PDB entry 3F8R | X-ray diffraction, 1.95 A resolution | chains A and B

[Chain A (and B)]
Name: Thioredoxin reductase (TrxB-3)
Source organism: Sulfolobus solfataricus
Notes: EC 1.6.4.5; chain B of this document is another copy of the same molecule, construct and numbering; everything in this record applies to it too
Reference sequence: Q97W27 (Q97W27_SULSO); residues 1-323 here = UniProt positions 1-323
Amino-acid sequence (323 residues; row label = number of the first residue in the row):
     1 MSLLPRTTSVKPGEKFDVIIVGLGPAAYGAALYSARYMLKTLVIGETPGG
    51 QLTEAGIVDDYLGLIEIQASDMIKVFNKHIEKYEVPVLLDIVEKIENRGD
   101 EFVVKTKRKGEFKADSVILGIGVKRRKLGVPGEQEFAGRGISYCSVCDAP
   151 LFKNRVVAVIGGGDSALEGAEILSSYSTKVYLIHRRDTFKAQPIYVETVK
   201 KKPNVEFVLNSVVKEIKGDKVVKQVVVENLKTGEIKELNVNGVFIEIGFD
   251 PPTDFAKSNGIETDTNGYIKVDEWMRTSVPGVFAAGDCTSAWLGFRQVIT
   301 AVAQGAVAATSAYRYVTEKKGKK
Disordered / not traced: 1-9, 99-100, 320-323 (chain B: 1-9, 99, 320-323)
Cystine bridges: Cys144-Cys147
Small-molecule neighbours:
  - NADP (NAP; NADP nicotinamide-adenine-dinucleotide phosphate), molecule 1: Val21, Gly22, Leu23, Gly24, Pro25, Ala26, Ile44, Gly45, Glu46, Thr47, Gly49, Gly50, Gln51, Asp90, Ile91, Val92, Gly120, Ile121, Gly122, Val123, Phe255, Ala285, Gly286, Asp287, Ala301
  - NADP (NAP), molecule 2: Arg126, Lys127, Leu128, Gly161, Gly162, Gly163, Asp164, Ser165, Ala166, Glu168, His184, Arg185, Arg186, Lys190, Gln192, Tyr195, Glu246, Ile247, Gly248, Asn266, Tyr268, Leu293, Gly294, Arg296

[How chain A and chain B interact]
Pairs across the interface (117):
  Tyr28(A) - Leu62(B)  hydrophobic
  Gly29(A) - Leu62(B)
  Leu32(A) - Asp59(B)
  Leu32(A) - Asp60(B)
  Leu32(A) - Leu62(B)
  Tyr33(A) - Asp60(B)  hydrogen bond (side chain-backbone)
  Tyr33(A) - Phe295(B)  hydrophobic
  Tyr33(A) - Gln297(B)  hydrogen bond
  Tyr33(A) - Ile299(B)
  Ala35(A) - Tyr176(B)
  Arg36(A) - Asp59(B)
  Arg36(A) - Asp60(B)  salt bridge
  Arg36(A) - Val146(B)  hydrogen bond (side chain-backbone)
  Arg36(A) - Cys147(B)  hydrogen bond (side chain-backbone)
  Arg36(A) - Pro150(B)
  Arg36(A) - Tyr176(B)  hydrogen bond (backbone-side chain)
  Tyr37(A) - Ile172(B)  hydrophobic
  Tyr37(A) - Phe295(B)
  Met38(A) - Ser175(B)
  Met38(A) - Tyr176(B)
  Asp59(A) - Leu32(B)
  Asp59(A) - Arg36(B)
  Asp59(A) - His79(B)  salt bridge
  Asp59(A) - Lys82(B)  salt bridge
  Asp59(A) - Tyr83(B)  hydrogen bond
  Asp60(A) - Leu32(B)
  Asp60(A) - Tyr33(B)  hydrogen bond (backbone-side chain)
  Asp60(A) - Arg36(B)  salt bridge
  Tyr61(A) - Tyr61(B)  hydrophobic
  Tyr61(A) - Leu62(B)  hydrogen bond (side chain-backbone)
  Tyr61(A) - His79(B)
  Tyr61(A) - Ile299(B)
  Leu62(A) - Tyr28(B)  hydrophobic
  Leu62(A) - Gly29(B)
  Leu62(A) - Leu32(B)
  Leu62(A) - Tyr61(B)  hydrogen bond (backbone-side chain)
  Leu62(A) - Phe76(B)  hydrophobic
  Leu62(A) - His79(B)
  Leu62(A) - Val302(B)  hydrophobic
  Gly63(A) - Val75(B)
  Gly63(A) - Phe76(B)
  Gly63(A) - His79(B)  hydrogen bond (backbone-side chain)
  Leu64(A) - Gly63(B)
  Leu64(A) - Leu64(B)  hydrophobic
  Leu64(A) - His79(B)
  Ile65(A) - Lys78(B)
  Ile65(A) - His79(B)
  Ile65(A) - Lys82(B)
  Glu66(A) - Lys82(B)  salt bridge
  Val75(A) - Gly63(B)
  Val75(A) - Ile65(B)  hydrophobic
  Phe76(A) - Leu62(B)  hydrophobic
  Phe76(A) - Gly63(B)
  Lys78(A) - Ile65(B)
  His79(A) - Asp59(B)  salt bridge
  His79(A) - Tyr61(B)
  His79(A) - Leu62(B)
  His79(A) - Gly63(B)  hydrogen bond (side chain-backbone)
  His79(A) - Leu64(B)
  His79(A) - Ile65(B)
  Lys82(A) - Asp59(B)  salt bridge
  Lys82(A) - Ile65(B)
  Lys82(A) - Glu66(B)  salt bridge
  Tyr83(A) - Asp59(B)  hydrogen bond
  Val146(A) - Arg36(B)  hydrogen bond (backbone-side chain)
  Cys147(A) - Arg36(B)  hydrogen bond (backbone-side chain)
  Pro150(A) - Arg36(B)
  Glu168(A) - Arg314(B)  salt bridge
  Glu171(A) - Tyr313(B)
  Ile172(A) - Arg36(B)
  Ile172(A) - Tyr313(B)
  Ser175(A) - Met38(B)
  Tyr176(A) - Ala35(B)
  Tyr176(A) - Arg36(B)  hydrogen bond (side chain-backbone)
  Tyr176(A) - Met38(B)
  Ile194(A) - Glu318(B)
  Tyr195(A) - Arg314(B)  hydrogen bond
  Glu273(A) - Ala291(B)
  Glu273(A) - Trp292(B)  hydrogen bond (backbone-side chain)
  Trp274(A) - Trp292(B)  hydrophobic
  Trp274(A) - Leu293(B)
  Ala291(A) - Glu273(B)
  Trp292(A) - Glu273(B)  hydrogen bond (backbone-side chain)
  Trp292(A) - Trp274(B)  hydrophobic
  Trp292(A) - Trp292(B)  hydrophobic
  Trp292(A) - Val307(B)
  Leu293(A) - Trp274(B)
  Phe295(A) - Tyr33(B)  hydrophobic
  Phe295(A) - Tyr37(B)
  Phe295(A) - Ala306(B)
  Phe295(A) - Thr310(B)
  Gln297(A) - Tyr33(B)  hydrogen bond
  Ile299(A) - Tyr33(B)
  Ile299(A) - Tyr61(B)
  Ile299(A) - Ile299(B)  hydrophobic
  Ile299(A) - Val302(B)  hydrophobic
  Ile299(A) - Ala303(B)
  Ile299(A) - Ala306(B)  hydrophobic
  Thr300(A) - Ala303(B)
  Thr300(A) - Val307(B)
  Val302(A) - Leu62(B)  hydrophobic
  Val302(A) - Ile299(B)  hydrophobic
  Ala303(A) - Ile299(B)  hydrophobic
  Ala303(A) - Ala303(B)  hydrophobic
  Ala306(A) - Phe295(B)
  Ala306(A) - Ile299(B)  hydrophobic
  Val307(A) - Trp292(B)
  Thr310(A) - Phe295(B)
  Tyr313(A) - Glu168(B)
  Tyr313(A) - Glu171(B)
  Tyr313(A) - Ile172(B)
  Arg314(A) - Glu168(B)  salt bridge
  Arg314(A) - Tyr195(B)
  Thr317(A) - Glu171(B)
  Thr317(A) - Thr198(B)
  Glu318(A) - Ile194(B)
  Glu318(A) - Tyr195(B)  hydrogen bond
Other interface residues (no listed pair), chain A (54 interface residues in all): Pro25, Thr198, Met275, Ser290
Other interface residues (no listed pair), chain B (54 interface residues in all): Pro25, Ile80, Ser290, Thr300, Thr317

[In short]
The chain A/chain B interface involves 54 residues from each chain; the contacts include 20 hydrogen bonds and
10 salt bridges. Polar pairs include Arg36(A)-Asp60(B), Asp59(A)-His79(B) and Asp59(A)-Lys82(B). Chain A binds
NADP.
Both chains are Thioredoxin reductase (TrxB-3) (Sulfolobus solfataricus). Entry 3F8R (Crystal structure of
Sulfolobus solfataricus Thioredoxin reductase B3 in complex with two NADP molecules) was determined by X-ray
diffraction together with 3F8P from the same study.
